PDB entry 2HH1 | X-ray diffraction, 2.55 A resolution | chains L and H of the 3 polymer chains in the assembly

[Chain L]
Molecule: Reaction center protein L chain
Source organism: Rhodobacter sphaeroides
Reference sequence: P0C0Y8 (RCEL_RHOSH); residues 1-281 here = UniProt positions 1-281
Sequence (281 residues; row label = number of the first residue in the row):
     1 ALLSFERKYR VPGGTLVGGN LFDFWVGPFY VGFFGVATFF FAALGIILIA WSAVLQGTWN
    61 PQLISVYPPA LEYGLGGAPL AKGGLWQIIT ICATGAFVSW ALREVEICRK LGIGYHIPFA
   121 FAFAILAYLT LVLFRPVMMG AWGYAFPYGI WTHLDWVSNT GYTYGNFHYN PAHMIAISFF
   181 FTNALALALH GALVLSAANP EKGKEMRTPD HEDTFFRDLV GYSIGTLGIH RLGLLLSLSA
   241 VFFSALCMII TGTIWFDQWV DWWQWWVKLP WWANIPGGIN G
Ion coordination: bacteriochlorophyll a Mg site 1 near His153 (its only coordinating residue here); bacteriochlorophyll a Mg site 2 near His173 (its only coordinating residue here); Fe ion: His190, His230 (shared with 3 residues of chain M)
Ligand contacts:
  - bacteriochlorophyll a (BCL), molecule 1: Ile46, Ile49, Phe97, Tyr128, Leu131, Phe146, Ile150, Trp151, His153, Leu154, Trp156, Val157
  - bacteriochlorophyll a (BCL), molecule 2: Phe97, Phe121, Ala124, Ile125, Ala127, Tyr128, Leu131, Trp156, Val157, Ser158, Thr160, Gly161, Tyr162, Asn166, Phe167, His168, His173, Ala176, Ile177, Phe180, Phe181, Val241, Ser244, Ala245, Cys247, Met248
  - bacteriochlorophyll a (BCL), molecule 3: Val157, Tyr162, His168, Phe181
  - bacteriochlorophyll a (BCL), molecule 4: His168, Met174, Ile177, Ser178, Phe181, Thr182, Leu185
  - bacteriopheophytin a (BPH), molecule 1: Thr38, Phe41, Ala42, Gly45, Ile49, Ile89, Cys92, Ala93, Ala96, Phe97, Trp100, Glu104, Ile117, Ala120, Phe121, Phe123, Ala124, Tyr128, Phe146, Tyr148, Gly149, Ile150, His153, Phe180, Ser237, Leu238, Val241
  - bacteriopheophytin a (BPH), molecule 2: Phe181, Ala184, Leu185, Ala188, Leu189, Phe216, Leu219, Val220
  - phosphatidylcholine (PC7; (7S)-4-hydroxy-N,N,N-trimethyl-9-oxo-7-[(palmitoyloxy)methyl]-3,5,8-trioxa-4-phosphahexacosan-1-aminium 4-oxide): Ile49, Pro61, Gln62, Ile64, Tyr148, Gly149, Ile150, Trp151
  - 6,7-dibromo-phosphatidylcholine (PC9; (7R,14S)-14,15-dibromo-4-hydroxy-N,N,N-trimethyl-9-oxo-7-[(palmitoyloxy)methyl]-3,5,8-trioxa-4-phosphahexacosan-1-aminium 4-oxide): Leu185, Leu189, Phe216, Val220, Gly221, Tyr222
  - ubiquinone-10 (U10), molecule 1: Val26, Phe29, Tyr30, Val31, Gly35, Thr38, Phe39, Trp100, Arg103
  - ubiquinone-10 (U10), molecule 2: Pro171, Met174, Ile175, Ser178, Phe179, Thr182, Ala186, Leu189, His190, Leu193, Val194, Glu212, Asp213, Phe216, Val220, Tyr222, Ser223, Ile224, Gly225, Thr226, Ile229, Leu232, Leu236, Trp262, Trp263, Trp265

[Chain H]
Molecule: Reaction center protein H chain
Source organism: Rhodobacter sphaeroides
Reference sequence: P0C0Y7 (RCEH_RHOSH); residue numbers follow UniProt; this construct covers 1-260
Sequence (260 residues; row label = number of the first residue in the row):
     1 MVGVTAFGNF DLASLAIYSF WIFLAGLIYY LQTENMREGY PLENEDGTPA ANQGPFPLPK
    61 PKTFILPHGR GTLTVPGPES EDRPIALART AVSEGFPHAP TGDPMKDGVG PASWVARRDL
   121 PELDGHGHNK IKPMKAAAGF HVSAGKNPIG LPVRGCDLEI AGKVVDIWVD IPEQMARFLE
   181 VELKDGSTRL LPMQMVKVQS NRVHVNALSS DLFAGIPTIK SPTEVTLLEE DKICGYVAGG
   241 LMYAAPKRKS VVAAMLAEYA
Disordered / not traced: 1-7, 252-260
Ion coordination: K+: Met134, Ala137, Phe140
Ligand contacts:
  - heptane-1,2,3-triol (HTO): Gln199, Ser200, Asn201, Arg202
  - phosphatidylcholine (PC7; (7S)-4-hydroxy-N,N,N-trimethyl-9-oxo-7-[(palmitoyloxy)methyl]-3,5,8-trioxa-4-phosphahexacosan-1-aminium 4-oxide): Trp21, Leu24, Ile28, Leu31

[Chain L / chain H interface]
Pairs across the interface - 72 pairs, chain L then chain H:
  Ala1(L) with Leu42(H), hydrophobic; Glu43(H); Ala50(H), hydrophobic
  Leu2(L) with Leu42(H); Glu43(H), hydrogen bond (backbone-backbone)
  Leu3(L) with Gly39(H); Tyr40(H), hydrophobic; Leu42(H), hydrophobic
  Ser4(L) with Gly39(H), hydrogen bond (backbone-backbone); Glu43(H); Glu79(H), hydrogen bond; Glu81(H)
  Phe5(L) with Gly39(H); Glu81(H)
  Arg7(L) with Glu45(H); Leu87(H); Ala88(H); Arg89(H); His98(H), hydrogen bond
  Lys8(L) with Glu81(H), salt bridge; Arg83(H); Ile85(H); Leu87(H); Val109(H); Gly110(H), hydrogen bond (backbone-backbone); Ser113(H); Trp114(H)
  Tyr9(L) with Gly110(H); Ser113(H); Val115(H)
  Arg10(L) with Pro97(H); His98(H), hydrogen bond (backbone-backbone)
  Val11(L) with Leu87(H), hydrophobic; Pro97(H); His98(H); Gly110(H); Pro111(H); Tyr243(H)
  Pro12(L) with Pro97(H); His98(H); Met242(H)
  Gly13(L) with Met242(H)
  Gly14(L) with Met242(H)
  Asp23(L) with Pro97(H)
  Phe24(L) with Gly95(H); Phe96(H), hydrophobic
  Trp25(L) with Gly95(H), hydrogen bond (backbone-backbone); Pro97(H)
  Arg109(L) with Met242(H)
  Lys110(L) with Pro111(H); Met242(H)
  Leu111(L) with Pro111(H)
  Gly112(L) with Pro111(H); Ala238(H)
  Ala198(L) with Phe64(H)
  Asn199(L) with Lys62(H), hydrogen bond
  Gly203(L) with Ile65(H)
  Lys204(L) with Ile65(H)
  Glu205(L) with Ile65(H); Leu66(H); Pro67(H)
  Met206(L) with Phe64(H), hydrophobic; Ile65(H), hydrogen bond (backbone-backbone); Leu66(H), hydrophobic; Pro67(H)
  Thr208(L) with Gly125(H)
  Pro209(L) with Glu173(H)
  Asp210(L) with Asp124(H); Gly125(H), hydrogen bond (side chain-backbone); Pro172(H)
  Asp213(L) with Pro172(H)
  Thr226(L) with Glu173(H), hydrogen bond
Interface residues without a listed pair, chain L (32 interface residues in all): Leu227
Interface residues without a listed pair, chain H (40 interface residues in all): His68, Ala99, Pro100, Lys130, Met175

[In short]
The interface between chain L and chain H involves 32 residues on one side and 40 on the other; the contacts
include 11 hydrogen bonds and 1 salt bridge. Polar pairs include Lys8(L)-Glu81(H), Ser4(L)-Glu79(H) and
Arg7(L)-His98(H). Phosphatidylcholine is bound between chain L and chain H.
Here chain L is Reaction center protein L chain and chain H is Reaction center protein H chain, both from
Rhodobacter sphaeroides. Entry 2HH1 (Reaction centre from Rhodobacter sphaeroides strain R-26.1 complexed with
dibrominated phosphatidylcholine) was determined by X-ray diffraction (same publication as 2HG3, 2HG9, 2HHK,
2HIT and 2HJ6).
